PDB entry 6KVQ | X-ray diffraction, 1.60 A resolution | chain A

Chain A:
Molecule: Cell division protein FtsZ
From: Staphylococcus aureus
Reference sequence: P0A031 (FTSZ_STAAU); residues 12-316 here = UniProt positions 12-316
Sequence (308 residues; each row starts with the number of its first residue):
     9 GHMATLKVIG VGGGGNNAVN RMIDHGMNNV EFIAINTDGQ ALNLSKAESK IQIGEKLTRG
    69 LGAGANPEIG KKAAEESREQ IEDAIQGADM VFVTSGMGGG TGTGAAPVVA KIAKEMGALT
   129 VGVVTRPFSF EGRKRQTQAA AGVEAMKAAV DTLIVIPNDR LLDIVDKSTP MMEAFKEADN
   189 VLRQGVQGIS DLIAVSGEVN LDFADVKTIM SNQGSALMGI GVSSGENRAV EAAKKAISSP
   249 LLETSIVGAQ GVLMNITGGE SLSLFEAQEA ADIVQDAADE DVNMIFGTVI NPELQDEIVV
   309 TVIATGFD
Differences from the reference sequence: expression tag (9-11)
Bound ions: Ca2+: Leu200, Val203, Asn208, Leu209 (together with BOFP)
Small-molecule neighbours:
  - BOFP (DVX; [(2R)-2-[3-aminocarbonyl-2,4-bis(fluoranyl)phenoxy]-2-[5-bromanyl-4-[4-(trifluoromethyl)phenyl]-1,3-oxazol-2-yl]ethyl] 3-[2,2-bis(fluoranyl)-10,12-dimethyl-3-aza-1-azonia-2-boranuidatricyclo[7.3.0.03,7]dodeca-1(12),4,6,8,10-pentaen-4-yl]propanoate): Met98, Phe100, Val129, Ile162, Gln192, Gly193, Gln195, Gly196, Ile197, Asp199, Leu200, Val203, Ser204, Gly205, Val207, Asn208, Leu209, Met218, Met226, Ile228, Val230, Leu261, Met262, Asn263, Gly295, Thr296, Val297, Val307, Thr309, Val310, Ile311
  - GDP (guanosine-5'-diphosphate): Gly20, Gly21, Gly22, Asn25, Arg29, Gly104, Met105, Gly107, Gly108, Thr109, Gly110, Thr133, Pro135, Phe136, Glu139, Arg143, Asn166, Leu169, Phe183, Ala186
Swiss-Prot annotation at these positions:
  - binding site (GTP): Gly21 to Asn25, Gly108 to Gly110, Glu139, Arg143, Asp187
Reported in the primary citation:
  - binding site for BOFP: Ile228, Val230, Val307

Overview:
Chain A binds GDP and BOFP. Leu200, Val203, Asn208 and Leu209 form the Ca2+ site. Curated annotation (UniProt)
lists 11 GTP-binding residues. From the paper: a binding site for BOFP at Ile228, Val230 and Val307.
Chain A is Cell division protein FtsZ (Staphylococcus aureus); the structure, S. aureus FtsZ in complex with
BOFP (compound 3), was determined by X-ray diffraction together with 6KVP from the same study.
